PDB entry 8BWS | electron microscopy, 3.20 A resolution | chains B and T of the 20 polymer chains in the assembly

Chain B:
Protein: DNA-directed RNA polymerase III subunit RPC2
Organism: Saccharomyces cerevisiae S288C
Notes: EC 2.7.7.6
Reference sequence: P22276 (RPC2_YEAST); residues 1-1149 here = UniProt positions 1-1149
Chain sequence (1149 residues; each row starts with the number of its first residue):
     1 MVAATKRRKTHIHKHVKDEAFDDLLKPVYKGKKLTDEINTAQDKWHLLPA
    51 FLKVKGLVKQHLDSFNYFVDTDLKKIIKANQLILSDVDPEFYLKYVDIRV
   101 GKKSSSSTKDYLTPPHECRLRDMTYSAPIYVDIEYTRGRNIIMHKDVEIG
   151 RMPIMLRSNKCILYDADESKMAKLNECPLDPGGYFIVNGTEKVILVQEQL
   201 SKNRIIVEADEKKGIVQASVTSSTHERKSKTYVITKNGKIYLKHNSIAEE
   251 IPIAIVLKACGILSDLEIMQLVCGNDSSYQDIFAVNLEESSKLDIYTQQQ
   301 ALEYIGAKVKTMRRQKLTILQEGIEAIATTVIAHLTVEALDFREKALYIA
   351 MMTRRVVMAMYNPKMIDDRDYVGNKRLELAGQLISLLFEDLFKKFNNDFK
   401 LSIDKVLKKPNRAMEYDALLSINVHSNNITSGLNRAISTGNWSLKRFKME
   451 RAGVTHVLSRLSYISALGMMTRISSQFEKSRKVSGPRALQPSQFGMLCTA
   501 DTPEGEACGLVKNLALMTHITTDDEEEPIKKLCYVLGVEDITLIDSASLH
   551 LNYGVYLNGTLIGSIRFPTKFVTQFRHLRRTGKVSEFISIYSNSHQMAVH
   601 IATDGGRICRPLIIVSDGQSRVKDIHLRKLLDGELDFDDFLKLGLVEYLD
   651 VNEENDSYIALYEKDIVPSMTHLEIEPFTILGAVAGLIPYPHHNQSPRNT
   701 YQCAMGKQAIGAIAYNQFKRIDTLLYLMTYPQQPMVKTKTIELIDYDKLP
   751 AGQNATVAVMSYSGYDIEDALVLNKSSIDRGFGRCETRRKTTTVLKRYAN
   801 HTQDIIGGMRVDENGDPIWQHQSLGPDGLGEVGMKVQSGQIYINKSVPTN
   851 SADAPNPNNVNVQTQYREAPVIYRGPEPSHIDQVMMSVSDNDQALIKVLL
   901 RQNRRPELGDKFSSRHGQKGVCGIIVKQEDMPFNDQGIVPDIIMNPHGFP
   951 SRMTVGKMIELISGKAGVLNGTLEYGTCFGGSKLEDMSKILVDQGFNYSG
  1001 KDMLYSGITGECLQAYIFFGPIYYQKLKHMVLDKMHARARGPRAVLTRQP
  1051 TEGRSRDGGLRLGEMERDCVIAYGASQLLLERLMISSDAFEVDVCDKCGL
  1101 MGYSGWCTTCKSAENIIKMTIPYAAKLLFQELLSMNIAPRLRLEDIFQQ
Disordered / not traced: 1-35, 853-862
Bound ions: Zn2+: Cys-1095, Cys-1098, Cys-1107, Cys-1110
Swiss-Prot annotation at these positions:
  - zinc finger: Cys-1095 to Cys-1110 (C4-type)
  - binding site (Zn(2+)): Cys-1095, Cys-1098, Cys-1107, Cys-1110

Chain T:
Molecule: Template DNA
Sequence (52 nucleotides; each row starts with the number of its first residue):
     1 CGCTCTGCTCCTTCTCCTTTCCTCTCGATGGCTATGAGATCAACTAGGCT
    51 GC
Disordered / not traced: 26-52

How chain B and chain T interact:
Residue-residue contacts - 18 pairs, chain B then chain T:
  Lys-479(B) / DT18(T)  base contact
  Arg-481(B) / DT18(T)  base contact
  Thr-723(B) / DT25(T)  phosphate contact
  Leu-724(B) / DT25(T)  phosphate contact
  Arg-789(B) / DT25(T)  salt bridge to the phosphate
  His-1036(B) / DT23(T)  salt bridge to the phosphate
  Glu-1052(B) / DT23(T)  phosphate contact
  Arg-1054(B) / DT23(T)  phosphate contact
  Arg-1054(B) / DC24(T)  phosphate contact
  Ser-1055(B) / DC24(T)  hydrogen bond to the phosphate
  Leu-1060(B) / DC22(T)  phosphate contact
  Arg-1061(B) / DC21(T)  salt bridge to the phosphate
  Arg-1061(B) / DC22(T)  phosphate contact
  Gly-1063(B) / DC21(T)  phosphate contact
  Glu-1064(B) / DC21(T)  phosphate contact
  Met-1065(B) / DT19(T)  base contact
  Met-1065(B) / DT20(T)  sugar contact
  Glu-1066(B) / DC21(T)  phosphate contact
Interface residues without a listed pair, chain B (16 interface residues in all): Gly-1053

In short:
The interface between chain B and chain T involves 16 residues on one side and 8 on the other; the contacts
include 1 hydrogen bond and 3 salt bridges. Polar pairs include Ser-1055(B)/DC24(T), Arg-789(B)/DT25(T) and
His-1036(B)/DT23(T).
Here chain B is DNA-directed RNA polymerase III subunit RPC2 (Saccharomyces cerevisiae S288C) and chain T is
Template DNA. Entry 8BWS (Structure of yeast RNA Polymerase III elongation complex at 3.3 A) was determined by
electron microscopy together with 7Z0H, 7Z2Z, 7Z30 and 7Z31 from the same study.
